PDB entry 4JP3 | X-ray diffraction, 1.50 A resolution | chain A

# Chain A
Name: 2-deoxy-D-gluconate 3-dehydrogenase
From: Thermus thermophilus
UniProt: Q53W82 (Q53W82_THET8); residue numbers follow UniProt; this construct covers 1-239
Sequence (239 residues; numbered 1 to 239; the number before each row is that of its first residue):
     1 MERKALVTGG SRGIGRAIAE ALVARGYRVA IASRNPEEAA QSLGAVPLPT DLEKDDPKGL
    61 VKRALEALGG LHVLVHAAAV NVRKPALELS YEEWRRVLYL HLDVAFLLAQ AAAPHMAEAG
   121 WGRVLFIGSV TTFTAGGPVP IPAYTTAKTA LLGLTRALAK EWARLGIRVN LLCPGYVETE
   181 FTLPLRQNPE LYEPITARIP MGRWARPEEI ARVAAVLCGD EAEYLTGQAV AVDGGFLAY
Disordered / not traced: 1
What the authors report for this chain:
  - binding site for citric acid: Asn81, Arg83, Ser129, Tyr144, Gly175
  - catalytic residues: Ser129, Tyr144, Lys148 (citing earlier work)
  - specificity-determining residues: Ser11, Glu118 (proposed by the authors, not directly observed)

# Summary
From the paper: catalytic residues Ser129, Tyr144 and Lys148; a binding site for citric acid at Asn81, Arg83
and Ser129 among others.
Chain A is 2-deoxy-D-gluconate 3-dehydrogenase (Thermus thermophilus); the structure, Crystal Structure of
TT0495 protein from Thermus thermophilus HB8, was determined by X-ray diffraction, deposited together with
4JP2, 2EKP and 2EKQ.
